2Q6H - chain A; structure by X-ray diffraction, 1.85 A resolution.

# Chain A
Name: Transporter
Source organism: Aquifex aeolicus
UniProt: O67854 (O67854_AQUAE); numbering as in UniProt (aligned over 1-513)
Chain sequence (519 residues; each row starts with the number of its first residue):
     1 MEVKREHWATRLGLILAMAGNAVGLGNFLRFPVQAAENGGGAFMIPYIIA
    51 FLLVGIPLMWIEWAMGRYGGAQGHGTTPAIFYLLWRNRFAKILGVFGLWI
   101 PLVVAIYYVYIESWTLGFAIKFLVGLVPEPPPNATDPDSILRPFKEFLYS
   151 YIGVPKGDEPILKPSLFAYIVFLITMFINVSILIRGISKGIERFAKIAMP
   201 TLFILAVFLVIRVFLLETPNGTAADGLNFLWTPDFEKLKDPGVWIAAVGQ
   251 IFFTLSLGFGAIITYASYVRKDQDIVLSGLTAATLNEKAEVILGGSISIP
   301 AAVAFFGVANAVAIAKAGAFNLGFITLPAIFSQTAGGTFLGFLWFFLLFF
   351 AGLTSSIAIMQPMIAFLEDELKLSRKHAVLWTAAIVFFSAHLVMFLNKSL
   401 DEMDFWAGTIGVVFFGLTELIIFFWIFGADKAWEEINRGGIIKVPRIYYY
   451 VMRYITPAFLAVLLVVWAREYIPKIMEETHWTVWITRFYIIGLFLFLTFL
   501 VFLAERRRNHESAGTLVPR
Disordered / not traced: 1-2, 133-134, 517-519
Construct notes: cloning artifact (514-519)
Bound ions: Na+ site 1: Gly20, Val23, Ala351, Thr354, Ser355; Na+ site 2: Ala22, Asn27, Thr254, Asn286 (together with leucine)
Ligand contacts:
  - L-leucine (CXX; 3-(3-chloro-5H-dibenzo[b,f]azepin-5-yl)-N,N-dimethylpropan-1-amine), molecule 1: Leu25, Leu29, Arg30, Val33, Gln34, Tyr107, Tyr108, Ile111, Phe253, Ala319, Phe320, Leu400, Asp401, Asp404
  - L-leucine (CXX), molecule 2: Ile178, Ser181, Ile182, Arg185, Lys189, Gly190, Arg193, Phe194, Ile197, Phe350
  - leucine (LEU): Asn21, Ala22, Gly24, Leu25, Gly26, Asn27, Val104, Tyr108, Phe253, Thr254, Leu255, Ser256, Phe259, Ser355, Ile359

# In short
Ligands of chain A: leucine and L-leucine. The Na+ site 1 is built by Gly20, Val23, Ala351, Thr354 and Ser355.
Ala22, Asn27, Thr254 and Asn286 form the Na+ site 2.
Chain A is Transporter (Aquifex aeolicus); the structure, Crystal Structure Analysis of LeuT complexed with
L-leucine, sodium, and clomipramine, was determined by X-ray diffraction together with 2Q72, 2QB4 and 2QEI
from the same study.
